Entry 5CZA (X-ray diffraction, 2.50 A resolution); this record covers chains B and C of the 28 polymer chains in the assembly.

[Chain B]
Protein: Proteasome subunit alpha type-3
Source organism: Saccharomyces cerevisiae (strain ATCC 204508 / S288c)
Notes: EC 3.4.25.1
Reference sequence: P23638 (PSA3_YEAST); residues 0-257 here correspond to UniProt positions 1-258 (UniProt number = residue number + 1)
Sequence (258 residues; row label = number of the first residue in the row; numbering starts at 0):
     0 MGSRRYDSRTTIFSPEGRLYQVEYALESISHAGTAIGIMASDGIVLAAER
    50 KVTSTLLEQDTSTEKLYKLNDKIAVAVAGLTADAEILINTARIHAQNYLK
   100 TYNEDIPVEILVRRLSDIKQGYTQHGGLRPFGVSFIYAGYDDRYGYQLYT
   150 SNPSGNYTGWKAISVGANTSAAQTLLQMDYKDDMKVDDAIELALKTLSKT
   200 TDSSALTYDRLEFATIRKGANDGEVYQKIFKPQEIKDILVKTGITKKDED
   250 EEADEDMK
Unresolved in the structure: 0, 245-257
Swiss-Prot annotation at these positions:
  - cross-link (Glycyl lysine isopeptide (Lys-Gly)): Lys99 (interchain with G-Cter in ubiquitin), Lys198 (interchain with G-Cter in ubiquitin), Lys230 (interchain with G-Cter in ubiquitin)

[Chain C]
Protein: Proteasome subunit alpha type-4
Source organism: Saccharomyces cerevisiae (strain ATCC 204508 / S288c)
Notes: EC 3.4.25.1
Reference sequence: P40303 (PSA4_YEAST); residues -1 to 252 here correspond to UniProt positions 1-254 (UniProt number = residue number + 2)
Sequence (254 residues; row label = number of the first residue in the row; numbers below 1 keep their minus sign (Met-1 is residue -1)):
    -1 MSGYDRALSIFSPDGHIFQVEYALEAVKRGTCAVGVKGKNCVVLGCERRS
    49 TLKLQDTRITPSKVSKIDSHVVLSFSGLNADSRILIEKARVEAQSHRLTL
    99 EDPVTVEYLTRYVAGVQQRYTQSGGVRPFGVSTLIAGFDPRDDEPKLYQT
   149 EPSGIYSSWSAQTIGRNSKTVREFLEKNYDRKEPPATVEECVKLTVRSLL
   199 EVVQTGAKNIEITVVKPDSDIVALSSEEINQYVTQIEQEKQEQQEQDKKK
   249 KSNH
Unresolved in the structure: -1 to 0, 241-252
Swiss-Prot annotation at these positions:
  - modified residue: Thr58 (Phosphothreonine)

[Chain B / chain C interface]
Contacting residue pairs (75):
  Arg3(B) with Arg4(C)
  Asp6(B) with Tyr2(C), hydrogen bond; Arg4(C), salt bridge
  Arg8(B) with Arg4(C)
  Thr10(B) with Leu6(C); Arg125(C)
  Ile11(B) with Leu6(C), hydrophobic; Gln17(C)
  Phe12(B) with Gln17(C); Tyr20(C), hydrophobic; Ala21(C), hydrophobic; Ala24(C), hydrophobic; Leu76(C), hydrophobic; Arg125(C); Pro126(C); Gly128(C)
  Ser13(B) with Tyr20(C)
  Pro14(B) with Tyr20(C), hydrophobic; Glu23(C)
  Glu15(B) with Glu23(C); Arg27(C), hydrogen bond (backbone-side chain)
  Gly16(B) with Tyr20(C); Glu23(C); Ala24(C); Arg27(C)
  Arg17(B) with Arg27(C)
  Leu18(B) with Arg125(C)
  Met38(B) with Asp54(C); Arg56(C)
  Arg112(B) with Arg81(C)
  Ser115(B) with Arg81(C), hydrogen bond (backbone-side chain)
  Asp116(B) with Arg81(C), salt bridge
  Gln119(B) with Ala78(C); Asp79(C); Ile82(C)
  Thr122(B) with Arg125(C), hydrogen bond (backbone-side chain)
  Gln123(B) with Tyr118(C); Gly123(C); Val124(C); Arg125(C), hydrogen bond (backbone-backbone); Phe127(C)
  His124(B) with Gly123(C); Val124(C)
  Gly125(B) with Tyr2(C); Gly123(C)
  Gly126(B) with Tyr2(C)
  Tyr143(B) with Arg56(C), hydrogen bond (backbone-side chain); Ile57(C), hydrophobic
  Tyr145(B) with Arg56(C), hydrogen bond (backbone-side chain)
  Gln146(B) with Ile57(C)
  Leu147(B) with Ile57(C)
  Tyr148(B) with Ile57(C)
  Ser153(B) with Ala78(C)
  Gly154(B) with Ala78(C); Arg81(C), hydrogen bond (backbone-side chain)
  Asn155(B) with Asn77(C); Ala78(C)
  Tyr156(B) with Pro59(C), hydrophobic; Arg81(C)
  Gly158(B) with Gln53(C); Asp54(C), hydrogen bond (backbone-backbone); Ile57(C); Thr58(C), hydrogen bond (backbone-side chain)
  Trp159(B) with Leu50(C), hydrophobic; Lys51(C); Leu52(C); Gln53(C); Asp54(C)
  Lys160(B) with Leu52(C), hydrogen bond (backbone-backbone); Gln53(C); Asp54(C)
  Ala161(B) with Leu52(C)
  Gln172(B) with Leu52(C)
  Leu175(B) with Leu52(C)
  Gln176(B) with Leu52(C)
Interface residues without a listed pair, chain B (41 interface residues in all): Glu108, Thr157, Tyr179

[In short]
41 residues of chain B and 31 residues of chain C are in contact; the contacts include 11 hydrogen bonds and 2
salt bridges. Among the polar pairs are Asp6(B)-Arg4(C), Asp116(B)-Arg81(C) and Asp6(B)-Tyr2(C).
Chain B is Proteasome subunit alpha type-3 and chain C is Proteasome subunit alpha type-4, both from
Saccharomyces cerevisiae (strain ATCC 204508 / S288c); the structure, Yeast 20S proteasome beta5-D166N mutant,
was determined by X-ray diffraction, deposited together with 5CZ4, 5CZ5, 5CZ6, 5CZ7, 5CZ8, 5CZ9 and 16 further
entries.
